PDB entry 6OIT | electron microscopy, 3.50 A resolution | chains D and G of the 7 polymer chains in the assembly

[Chain D]
Name: Protein DEFECTIVE IN MERISTEM SILENCING 3
From: Arabidopsis thaliana
UniProtKB: Q94A79 (DMS3_ARATH); residue numbers follow UniProt; this construct covers 2-420
Chain sequence (449 residues; each row starts with the number of its first residue; numbers below 1 keep their minus sign (Met-2 is residue -2)):
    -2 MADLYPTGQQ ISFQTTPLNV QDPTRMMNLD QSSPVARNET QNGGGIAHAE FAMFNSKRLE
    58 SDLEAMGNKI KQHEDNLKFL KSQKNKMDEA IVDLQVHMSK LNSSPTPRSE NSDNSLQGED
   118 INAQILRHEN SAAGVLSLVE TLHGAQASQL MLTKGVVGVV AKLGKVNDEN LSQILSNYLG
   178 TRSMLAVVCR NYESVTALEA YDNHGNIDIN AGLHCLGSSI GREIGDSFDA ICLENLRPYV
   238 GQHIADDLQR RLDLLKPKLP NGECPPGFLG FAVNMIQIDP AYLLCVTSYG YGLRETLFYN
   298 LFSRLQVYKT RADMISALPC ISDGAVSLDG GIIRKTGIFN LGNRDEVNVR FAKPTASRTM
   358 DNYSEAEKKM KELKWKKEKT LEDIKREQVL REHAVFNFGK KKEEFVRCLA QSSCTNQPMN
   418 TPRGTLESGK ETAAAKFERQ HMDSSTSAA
Not modelled in the structure: -2 to 116, 140-148, 353-446
Construct notes: initiating methionine (-2); expression tag (-1 to 1, 421-446)
What the authors report for this chain:
  - mutagenesis - G339E: decreased binding to Protein RDM1

[Chain G]
Name: Protein CHROMATIN REMODELING 35
From: Arabidopsis thaliana
UniProtKB: Q9SIW2 (CHR35_ARATH); residues 45-99 here = UniProt positions 45-99
Chain sequence (71 residues; row label = number of the first residue in the row):
    42 GEFFAVSNML EALDSGKFGS VSKELEEIAD MRMDLVKRSI WLYPSLAYTV FEAEKTMDGG
   102 GGSDYKDDDD K
Not modelled in the structure: 42-44, 94-112
Construct notes: expression tag (42-44, 100-112)

[How chain D and chain G interact]
Pairs across the interface - 17 pairs, chain D then chain G:
  Gln239(D) - Glu67(G)  hydrogen bond
  Leu245(D) - Phe92(G)
  Arg247(D) - Met74(G)
  Pro277(D) - Ala88(G)
  Pro277(D) - Tyr89(G)  hydrophobic
  Ala278(D) - Tyr89(G)
  Leu280(D) - Phe92(G)
  Leu280(D) - Glu93(G)
  Leu281(D) - Met74(G)  hydrophobic
  Leu281(D) - Val77(G)  hydrophobic
  Leu281(D) - Glu93(G)
  Cys282(D) - Lys78(G)
  Cys282(D) - Ile81(G)  hydrophobic
  Cys282(D) - Trp82(G)  hydrogen bond
  Tyr286(D) - Trp82(G)
  Gly287(D) - Lys78(G)
  Gly287(D) - Trp82(G)
Also at the interface, not in a pair above, chain D (13 interface residues in all): Asp244, Asp276, Tyr288
Also at the interface, not in a pair above, chain G (11 interface residues in all): Val91

[Overview]
13 residues of chain D and 11 residues of chain G are in contact, with 2 hydrogen bonds. Polar contacts
include Gln239(D)-Glu67(G) and Cys282(D)-Trp82(G). The paper reports that G339E of chain D reduces binding to
Protein RDM1.
Chain D is Protein DEFECTIVE IN MERISTEM SILENCING 3 and chain G is Protein CHROMATIN REMODELING 35, both from
Arabidopsis thaliana; the structure, CryoEM structure of Arabidopsis DDR' complex (DRD1 peptide-DMS3-RDM1),
was determined by electron microscopy (same publication as 6OIS).
